3I7P - chains A and B; structure by X-ray diffraction, 3.00 A resolution.

# Chain A
Molecule: DNA damage-binding protein 1
Organism: Homo sapiens
Reference sequence: Q16531 (DDB1_HUMAN); residues 1-1140 here = UniProt positions 1-1140
Sequence (1143 residues; each row starts with the number of its first residue; numbers below 1 keep their minus sign (Gly-2 is residue -2)):
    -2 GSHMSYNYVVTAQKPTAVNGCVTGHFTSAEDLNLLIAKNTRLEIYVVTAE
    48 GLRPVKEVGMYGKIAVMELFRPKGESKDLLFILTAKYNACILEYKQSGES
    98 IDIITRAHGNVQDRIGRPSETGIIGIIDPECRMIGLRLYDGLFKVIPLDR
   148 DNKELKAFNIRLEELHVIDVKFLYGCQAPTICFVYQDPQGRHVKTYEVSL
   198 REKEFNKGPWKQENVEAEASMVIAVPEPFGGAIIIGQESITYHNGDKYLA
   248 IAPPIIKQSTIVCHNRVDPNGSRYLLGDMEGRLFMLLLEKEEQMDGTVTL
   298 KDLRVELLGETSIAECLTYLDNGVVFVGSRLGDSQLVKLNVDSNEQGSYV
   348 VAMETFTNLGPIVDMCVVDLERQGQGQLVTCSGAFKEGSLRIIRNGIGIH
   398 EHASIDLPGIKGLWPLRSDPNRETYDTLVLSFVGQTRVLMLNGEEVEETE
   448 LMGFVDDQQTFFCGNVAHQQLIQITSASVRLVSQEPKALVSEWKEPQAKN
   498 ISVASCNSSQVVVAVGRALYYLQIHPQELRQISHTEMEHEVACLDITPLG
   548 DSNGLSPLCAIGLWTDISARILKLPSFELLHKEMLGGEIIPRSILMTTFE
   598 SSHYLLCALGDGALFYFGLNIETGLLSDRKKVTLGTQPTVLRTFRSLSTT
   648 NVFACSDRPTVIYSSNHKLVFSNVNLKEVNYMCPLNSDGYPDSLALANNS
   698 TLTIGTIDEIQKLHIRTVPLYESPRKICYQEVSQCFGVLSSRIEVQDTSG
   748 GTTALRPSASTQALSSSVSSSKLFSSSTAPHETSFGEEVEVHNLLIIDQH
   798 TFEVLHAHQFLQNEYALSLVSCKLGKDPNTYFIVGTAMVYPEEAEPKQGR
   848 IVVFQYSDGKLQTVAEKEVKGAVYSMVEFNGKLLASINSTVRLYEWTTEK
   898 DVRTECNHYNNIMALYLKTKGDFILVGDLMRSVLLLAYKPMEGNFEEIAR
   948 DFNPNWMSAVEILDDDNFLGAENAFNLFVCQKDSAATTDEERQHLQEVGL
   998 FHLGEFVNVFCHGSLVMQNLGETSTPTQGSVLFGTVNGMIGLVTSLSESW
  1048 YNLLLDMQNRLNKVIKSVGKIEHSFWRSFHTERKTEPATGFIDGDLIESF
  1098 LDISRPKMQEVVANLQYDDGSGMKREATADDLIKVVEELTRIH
Unresolved in the structure: -2 to 0, 774-782, 1016-1022, 1112-1121
Construct notes: expression tag (-2 to 0)
Curated features (UniProtKB/Swiss-Prot):
  - modified residue: Ser2 (N-acetylserine), Lys1067 (N6-acetyllysine), Thr1125 (Phosphothreonine)
  - cross-link: Lys1121 (Glycyl lysine isopeptide (Lys-Gly) (interchain with G-Cter in SUMO2))
  - natural variant: Asp184 to Gln186 (deletion: In WHIKERS), Arg188 (R188Q: In WHIKERS; R188W: In WHIKERS), Glu213 (E213K: In WHIKERS), Phe429 (F429V: In WHIKERS)
  - mutagenesis: Tyr316 to Asn319 (Impairs interaction with DDA1), Glu537 (E537A: Slightly impairs interaction with CUL4A), Trp561 (W561A: Strongly impairs interaction with CUL4A), Glu840 to Glu842 (Impairs interaction with AMBRA1, DTL, DET1, DCAF1, DCAF5, DCAF11 and DCAF8), Met910 to Tyr913 (Impairs interaction with AMBRA1, DTL and DCAF5), Trp953 (W953A: Impairs interaction with AMBRA1, ERCC8, DCAF5 and DCAF11)
Disulfides: Cys18-Cys313
From the paper describing this entry:
  - mutagenesis - A381E/F382D: decreased binding to SV5-V
  - mutagenesis - A381E/F382D: unchanged binding to Trpc4AP

# Chain B
Molecule: WD repeat-containing protein 40A
Reference sequence: Q5T6F0 (WD40A_HUMAN); residues 45-57 here = UniProt positions 45-57
Sequence (13 residues; numbered 45 to 57; the number before each row is that of its first residue):
    45 SLVYYLKNREVRL

# Chain A / chain B interface
Pairs across the interface - 25 pairs, chain A then chain B:
  Arg327(A) with Arg56(B), hydrogen bond (side chain-backbone)
  Leu328(A) with Val55(B), hydrophobic
  Pro358(A) with Val55(B)
  Ala381(A) with Val55(B), hydrophobic
  Arg722(A) with Lys51(B)
  His789(A) with Lys51(B)
  Tyr812(A) with Tyr48(B), hydrogen bond; Lys51(B)
  Leu814(A) with Lys51(B)
  Val836(A) with Ser45(B); Val47(B), hydrophobic; Tyr48(B), hydrophobic
  Tyr837(A) with Ser45(B); Tyr48(B)
  Pro838(A) with Tyr48(B)
  Glu840(A) with Ser45(B)
  Ala841(A) with Ser45(B); Leu46(B), hydrogen bond (backbone-backbone)
  Met910(A) with Leu46(B), hydrophobic; Leu50(B), hydrophobic
  Leu912(A) with Leu50(B), hydrophobic
  Asn1005(A) with Glu54(B), hydrogen bond (side chain-backbone)
  Val1033(A) with Glu54(B); Val55(B); Arg56(B)
Also at the interface, not in a pair above, chain A (22 interface residues in all): Glu787, Glu842, Pro843, Tyr871, Phe1003
Also at the interface, not in a pair above, chain B (10 interface residues in all): Arg53

# In short
Chain A and chain B form an interface of 22 and 10 residues respectively; the contacts include 4 hydrogen
bonds. Among the polar pairs are Arg327(A)-Arg56(B), Tyr812(A)-Tyr48(B) and Asn1005(A)-Glu54(B). From UniProt:
14 mutagenesis sites on chain A. From the paper: A381E/F382D of chain A reduce binding to SV5-V; A381E/F382D
of chain A leave binding to Trpc4AP unchanged.
Chain A is DNA damage-binding protein 1 (Homo sapiens) and chain B is WD repeat-containing protein 40A; the
structure, Crystal Structure of DDB1 in Complex with the H-Box Motif of WDR40A, was determined by X-ray
diffraction (same publication as 3I7H, 3I7K, 3I7L, 3I7N, 3I7O, 3I89, 3I8C and 3I8E).
